3V7E - chains A and C; structure by X-ray diffraction, 2.80 A resolution.

== Chain A ==
Name: Ribosome-associated protein L7Ae-like
From: Bacillus subtilis
Reference sequence: P46350 (RXL7_BACSU); residues 502-582 here correspond to UniProt positions 2-82 (UniProt number = residue number - 500)
Sequence (82 residues; row label = number of the first residue in the row):
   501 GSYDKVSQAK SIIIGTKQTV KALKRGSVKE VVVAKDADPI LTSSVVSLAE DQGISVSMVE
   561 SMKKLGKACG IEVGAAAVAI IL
Disordered / not traced: 501
Sequence notes: expression tag (501)

== Chain C ==
Molecule: SAM-I riboswitch aptamer with an engineered helix P3
Sequence (126 nucleotides; row label = number of the first residue in the row):
     1 GGCUUAUCAA GAGAGGUGGA GGGACUGGCC CGAUGAAACC CGGCAACCAC UAGUCUAGCG
    61 UCAGCUUCGG CUGACGCUAG GCUAGUGGUG CCAAUUCCUG CAGCGGAAAC GUUGAAAGAU
   121 GAGCCA
Ion coordination: Mg2+ site 1 near G1 (its only coordinating residue here); Mg2+ site 2 near G18 (its only coordinating residue here); Mg2+ site 3 near G100 (its only coordinating residue here)
Small-molecule neighbours:
  - cobalt hexammine(III) (NCO), molecule 1: C3, U4, U5, A6, A119, U120, G121, A122
  - cobalt hexammine(III) (NCO), molecule 2: A9, A10, G11, A12, A94, U95, U96
  - cobalt hexammine(III) (NCO), molecule 3: G23, C25, U26, G27, G28, C29, C97
  - cobalt hexammine(III) (NCO), molecule 4: A24, C25, U96, C98, U99, G100, A116, A117
  - cobalt hexammine(III) (NCO), molecule 5: C41, G42, G43
  - cobalt hexammine(III) (NCO), molecule 6: A45, A46, U86, G87, G88, U89, G90
  - cobalt hexammine(III) (NCO), molecule 7: A46, C48, A49, C50, U83, A84, G85, U86
  - cobalt hexammine(III) (NCO), molecule 8: A52, G53, U54, C55, A79, G80, G81, C82
  - cobalt hexammine(III) (NCO), molecule 9: A57, G58, C59, G73, C75
  - cobalt hexammine(III) (NCO), molecule 10: C59, G60, U61, C62, A63, U72, G73, A74, C75
  - cobalt hexammine(III) (NCO), molecule 11: C62, A63, G64, C65, C71
  - cobalt hexammine(III) (NCO), molecule 12: U99, U113, G114, A115
  - S-adenosylmethionine (SAM): A6, U7, C8, A10, G11, A45, A46, C47, U89, G90, C91, A119, U120, G121
What the authors report for this chain:
  - binding site for S-adenosylmethionine: A45

== How chain A and chain C interact ==
Residue-residue contacts - 21 pairs, chain A then chain C:
  Ile514(A) with A33(C), base contact; G35(C), hydrogen bond to the base
  Gly515(A) with A33(C), sugar contact; U34(C), phosphate contact; G35(C), base contact
  Thr516(A) with U34(C), hydrogen bond to the phosphate; G35(C), base contact
  Lys517(A) with G35(C), base contact
  Gln518(A) with G19(C), base contact; G35(C), hydrogen bond to the base
  Ala537(A) with U34(C), base contact
  Asp538(A) with U34(C), hydrogen bond to the base
  Leu541(A) with U34(C), base contact
  Met562(A) with U34(C), base contact
  Glu572(A) with G32(C), base contact
  Val573(A) with G32(C), base contact; A33(C), phosphate contact
  Gly574(A) with A33(C), sugar contact
  Ala575(A) with A33(C), sugar contact; U34(C), phosphate contact
  Ala576(A) with U34(C), hydrogen bond to the phosphate
Other interface residues (no listed pair), chain A (17 interface residues in all): Asp536, Ile571, Ala577

== In short ==
17 residues of chain A face 5 of chain C across their interface, with 5 hydrogen bonds. Polar contacts include
Ile514(A)-G35(C), Gln518(A)-G35(C) and Asp538(A)-U34(C). Bound to chain C: 12 copies of cobalt hexammine(III)
and S-adenosylmethionine. From the paper: a binding site for S-adenosylmethionine at A45(C).
Here chain A is Ribosome-associated protein L7Ae-like (Bacillus subtilis) and chain C is SAM-I riboswitch
aptamer with an engineered helix P3. Entry 3V7E (Crystal structure of YbxF bound to the SAM-I riboswitch
aptamer) was determined by X-ray diffraction, deposited together with 3V7Q.
